PDB entry 9H9L | electron microscopy, 3.20 A resolution | chains A and E of the 13 polymer chains in the assembly

[Chain A]
Molecule: 16S RNA
From: Escherichia coli
Sequence (1541 nucleotides; numbered 1 to 1542; 1 number in that range is skipped by the numbering (no residue carries it; nothing is unmodelled there); the number before each row is that of its first residue):
     1 AAAUUGAAGAGUUUGAUCAUGGCUCAGAUUGAACGCUGGCGGCAGGCCUA
    51 ACACAUGCAAGUCGAACGGUAACAGGAAGAAGCUUGCUUCUUUGCUGACG
   101 AGUGGCGGACGGGUGAGUAAUGUCUGGGAAACUGCCUGAUGGAGGGGGAU
   151 AACUACUGGAAACGGUAGCUAAUACCGCAUAACGUCGCAAGACCAAAGAG
   201 GGGGACCUUCGGGCCUCUUGCCAUCGGAUGUGCCCAGAUGGGAUUAGCUA
   251 GUAGGUGGGGUAACGGCUCACCUAGGCGACGAUCCCUAGCUGGUCUGAGA
   301 GGAUGACCAGCCACACUGGAACUGAGACACGGUCCAGACUCCUACGGGAG
   351 GCAGCAGUGGGGAAUAUUGCACAAUGGGCGCAAGCCUGAUGCAGCCAUGC
   401 CGCGUGUAUGAAGAAGGCCUUCGGGUUGUAAAGUACUUUCAGCGGGGAGG
   451 AAGGGAGUAAAGUUAAUACCUUUGCUCAUUGACGUUACCCGCAGAAGAAG
   501 CACCGGCUAACUCCGUGCCAGCAGCCXCGGUAAUACGGAGGGUGCAAGCG
   551 UUAAUCGGAAUUACUGGGCGUAAAGCGCACGCAGGCGGUUUGUUAAGUCA
   601 GAUGUGAAAUCCCCGGGCUCAACCUGGGAACUGCAUCUGAUACUGGCAAG
   651 CUUGAGUCUCGUAGAGGGGGGUAGAAUUCCAGGUGUAGCGGUGAAAUGCG
   701 UAGAGAUCUGGAGGAAUACCGGUGGCGAAGGCGGCCCCCUGGACGAAGAC
   751 UGACGCUCAGGUGCGAAAGCGUGGGGAGCAAACAGGAUUAGAUACCCUGG
   801 UAGUCCACGCCGUAAACGAUGUCGACUUGGAGGUUGUGCCCUUGAGGCGU
   851 GGCUUCCGGAGCUAACGCGUUAAGUCGACCGCCUGGGGAGUACGGCCGCA
   901 AGGUUAAAACUCAAAUGAAUUGACGGGGGC
   932 CCGCACAAGCGGUGGAGCAUGUGGUUUAAUUCGAUGXAACGCGAAGAACC
   982 UUACCUGGUCUUGACAUCCACGGAAGUUUUCAGAGAUGAGAAUGUGCCUU
  1032 CGGGAACCGUGAGACAGGUGCUGCAUGGCUGUCGUCAGCUCGUGUUGUGA
  1082 AAUGUUGGGUUAAGUCCCGCAACGAGCGCAACCCUUAUCCUUUGUUGCCA
  1132 GCGGUCCGGCCGGGAACUCAAAGGAGACUGCCAGUGAUAAACUGGAGGAA
  1182 GGUGGGGAUGACGUCAAGUCAUCAUGGCCCUUACGACCAGGGCUACACAC
  1232 GUGCUACAAUGGCGCAUACAAAGAGAAGCGACCUCGCGAGAGCAAGCGGA
  1282 CCUCAUAAAGUGCGUCGUAGUCCGGAUUGGAGUCUGCAACUCGACUCCAU
  1332 GAAGUCGGAAUCGCUAGUAAUCGUGGAUCAGAAUGCCACGGUGAAUACGU
  1382 UCCCGGCCUUGUACACACCGCCCGUXACACCAUGGGAGUGGGUUGCAAAA
  1432 GAAGUAGGUAGCUUAACCUUCGGGAGGGCGCUUACCACUUUGUGAUUCAU
  1482 GACUGGGGUGAAGUCGUAACAAGGUAACCGUAGGGGAACCUGCGGUUGGA
  1532 UCACCUCCUUA
Unresolved in the structure: 932-1386, 1535-1542
Modified / non-standard residues: PSU (pseudouridine-5'-monophosphate) at position 516, G7M (N7-methyl-guanosine-5'-monophosphate) at position 527, 2MG (2N-methylguanosine-5'-monophosphate) at position 967, 5MC (5-methylcytidine-5'-monophosphate) at position 968, 2MG (2N-methylguanosine-5'-monophosphate) at position 1208, 4OC (4n,o2'-methylcytidine-5'-monophosphate) at position 1402, 5MC (5-methylcytidine-5'-monophosphate) at position 1407, UR3 (3-methyluridine-5'-monophoshate) at position 1498, 2MG (2N-methylguanosine-5'-monophosphate) at position 1516, MA6 (6N-dimethyladenosine-5'-monophoshate) at position 1518, MA6 (6N-dimethyladenosine-5'-monophoshate) at position 1519
Ion coordination: Mg2+ site 1 near G21 (its only coordinating residue here); Mg2+ site 2 near A53 (its only coordinating residue here); Mg2+ site 3 near G57 (its only coordinating residue here); Mg2+ site 4: A59, U387; Mg2+ site 5: A109, G331; Mg2+ site 6: A116, G117, G289; Mg2+ site 7: G145, A197; Mg2+ site 8 near A174 (its only coordinating residue here); Mg2+ site 9: U180, A195; Mg2+ site 10 near G266 (its only coordinating residue here); Mg2+ site 11: G299, G558; Mg2+ site 12 near A306 (its only coordinating residue here); 3 more K+ sites not listed; 23 more Mg2+ sites not listed
Residues lining bound ligands: A1IC4 ((2S,3S)-2-[[(2S)-2-[[(2S,4S)-5-aminocarbonyloxy-4-oxidanyl-2-[[(2S,3R)-3-oxidanylpiperidin-2-yl]carbonylamino]pentanoyl]amino]-3-(1H-imidazol-4-yl)propanoyl]amino]-3-(2-chloranyl-1H-imidazol-4-yl)-3-oxidanyl-propanoic acid): U692, G693, U788, U789, G791, A792, A794, C795, C796, U1506

[Chain E]
Protein: Small ribosomal subunit protein uS5
From: Escherichia coli
UniProtKB: P0A7W1 (RS5_ECOLI); numbering as in UniProt (aligned over 1-167)
Chain sequence (167 residues; row label = number of the first residue in the row):
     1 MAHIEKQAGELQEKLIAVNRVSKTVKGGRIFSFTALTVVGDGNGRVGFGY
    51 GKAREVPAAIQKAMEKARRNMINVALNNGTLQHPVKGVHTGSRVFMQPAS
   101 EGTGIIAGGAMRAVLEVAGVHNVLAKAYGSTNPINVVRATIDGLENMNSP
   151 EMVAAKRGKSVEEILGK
Unresolved in the structure: 1-9, 166-167
Swiss-Prot annotation at these positions:
  - modified residue: Ala-2 (N-acetylalanine)
  - natural variant: Arg-20 (R20L: In strain: SPCR9), Val-21 (V21E: In strain: SPCR7), Ser-22 (S22P: In strain: SPCR13 and SPCR15), Gly-104 (G104R: In strain: N-660), Arg-112 (R112G: In strain: NEA-314; R112L: In strain: N-421 and D-1023; R112S: In strain: NEA-319), Glu-151 (E151S: In strain: B), Glu-162 to Lys-167 (sequence variant, change not given here; In strain: 0-1)
  - mutagenesis: Arg-20 to Arg-29 (No effect on mRNA unwinding ability of the ribosome)

[Chain A / chain E interface]
Pairs across the interface (43):
  U5(A) / Ser-100(E)  hydrogen bond to the base
  G6(A) / Ala-99(E)  base contact
  G6(A) / Ser-100(E)  hydrogen bond to the base
  G6(A) / Thr-103(E)  hydrogen bond to the base
  G6(A) / Leu-124(E)  base contact
  A7(A) / Phe-95(E)  base contact
  A7(A) / Gln-97(E)  base contact
  A7(A) / Ile-106(E)  sugar contact
  A7(A) / Leu-124(E)  phosphate contact
  A7(A) / Ala-125(E)  hydrogen bond to the sugar
  A7(A) / Tyr-128(E)  base contact
  A8(A) / Ala-107(E)  sugar contact
  A8(A) / Gly-108(E)  hydrogen bond to the sugar
  A8(A) / Arg-112(E)  base contact
  A8(A) / Ala-125(E)  sugar contact
  A8(A) / Lys-126(E)  sugar contact
  G9(A) / Lys-126(E)  salt bridge to the phosphate
  G9(A) / Ala-127(E)  phosphate contact
  A10(A) / Thr-131(E)  phosphate contact
  G15(A) / Ser-22(E)  hydrogen bond to the base
  G15(A) / Lys-23(E)  base contact
  G15(A) / Thr-24(E)  hydrogen bond to the base
  G15(A) / Arg-29(E)  hydrogen bond to the sugar
  A16(A) / Val-21(E)  sugar contact
  A16(A) / Ser-22(E)  sugar contact
  U17(A) / Asn-19(E)  hydrogen bond to the phosphate
  C18(A) / Asn-132(E)  hydrogen bond to the phosphate
  C18(A) / Asn-135(E)  phosphate contact
  A19(A) / Thr-90(E)  phosphate contact
  A19(A) / Ser-130(E)  hydrogen bond to the phosphate
  A19(A) / Asn-135(E)  phosphate contact
  U20(A) / Ser-130(E)  hydrogen bond to the phosphate
  A559(A) / Lys-126(E)  salt bridge to the phosphate
  A560(A) / Tyr-128(E)  stacking on the base
  A864(A) / Thr-90(E)  sugar contact
  U921(A) / Thr-24(E)  hydrogen bond to the sugar
  G922(A) / Thr-24(E)  sugar contact
  G922(A) / Val-25(E)  sugar contact
  G922(A) / Lys-26(E)  hydrogen bond to the sugar
  A923(A) / Lys-26(E)  phosphate contact
  A1396(A) / Arg-29(E)  hydrogen bond to the phosphate
  C1397(A) / Arg-29(E)  salt bridge to the phosphate
  A1398(A) / Lys-26(E)  base contact
Interface residues without a listed pair, chain A (23 interface residues in all): G558, A865
Interface residues without a listed pair, chain E (32 interface residues in all): Arg-20, Lys-86, Gly-91, Arg-93, Gly-109

[In short]
23 residues of chain A face 32 of chain E across their interface, with 15 hydrogen bonds, 3 salt bridges and 1
aromatic stacking contact. Polar pairs include U5(A)/Ser-100(E), G6(A)/Ser-100(E) and G6(A)/Thr-103(E). Bound
to chain A: compound A1IC4.
Chain A is 16S RNA and chain E is Small ribosomal subunit protein uS5, both from Escherichia coli; the
structure, Complex 3 (BODY) 30S-tRNA-GE81112, was determined by electron microscopy together with 9H8G, 9H9H,
9H9I, 9H9J, 9H9K, 9H9M and 9H9N from the same study.
